3VXR - chains A and D of the 5 polymer chains in the assembly; structure by X-ray diffraction, 2.40 A resolution.

# Chain A
Protein: HLA class I histocompatibility antigen, A-24 alpha chain
Source organism: Homo sapiens
UniProt: P05534 (1A24_HUMAN); residues 1-274 here correspond to UniProt positions 25-298 (UniProt number = residue number + 24)
Sequence (275 residues; numbered 0 to 274; the number before each row is that of its first residue; numbering starts at 0):
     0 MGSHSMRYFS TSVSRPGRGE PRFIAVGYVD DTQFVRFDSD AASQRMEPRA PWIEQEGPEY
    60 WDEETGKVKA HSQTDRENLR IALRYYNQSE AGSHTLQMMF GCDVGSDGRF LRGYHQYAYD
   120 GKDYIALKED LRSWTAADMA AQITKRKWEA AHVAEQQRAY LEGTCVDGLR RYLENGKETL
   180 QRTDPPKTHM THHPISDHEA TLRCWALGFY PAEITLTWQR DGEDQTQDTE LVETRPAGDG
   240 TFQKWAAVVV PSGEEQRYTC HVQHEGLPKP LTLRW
Disordered / not traced: 0
Construct notes: expression tag (0)
Disulfide bonds: Cys101-Cys164, Cys203-Cys259

# Chain D
Protein: H27-14 TCR alpha chain
Source organism: Homo sapiens
Sequence (207 residues; each row starts with the number of its first residue; numbering starts at 0):
     0 MKQEVTQIPA ALSVPEGENL VLNCSFTDSA IYNLQWFRQD PGKGLTSLLL IQSSQREQTS
    60 GRLNASLDKS SGRSTLYIAA SQPGDSATYL CAVRMDSSYK LIFGSGTRLL VRPDIQNPDP
   120 AVYQLRDSKS SDKSVCLFTD FDSQTNVSQS KDSDVYITDK CVLDMRSMDF KSNSAVAWSN
   180 KSDFACANAF NNSIIPEDTF FPSPESS
Disordered / not traced: 0, 195-206
Disulfide bonds: Cys23-Cys90, Cys135-Cys185
Reported in the primary citation:
  - conformationally variable residues (side-chain flip): Arg93, Tyr98

# How chain A and chain D interact
Contacting residue pairs (7):
  Glu62(A) - Ser96(D)
  Lys66(A) - Asp95(D)
  Lys66(A) - Ser96(D)
  Ala69(A) - Tyr98(D)  hydrophobic
  Gln155(A) - Tyr31(D)  hydrogen bond
  Gln155(A) - Gln51(D)
  Thr163(A) - Asp95(D)  hydrogen bond
Other interface residues (no listed pair), chain A (8 interface residues in all): Gly65, Glu154, Ala158
Other interface residues (no listed pair), chain D (6 interface residues in all): Ser53

# In short
Chain A and chain D form an interface of 8 and 6 residues respectively; the contacts include 2 hydrogen bonds.
Among the polar pairs are Gln155(A)-Tyr31(D) and Thr163(A)-Asp95(D). The paper reports conformational
variability at Arg93(D) and Tyr98(D).
Here chain A is HLA class I histocompatibility antigen, A-24 alpha chain and chain D is H27-14 TCR alpha
chain, both from Homo sapiens. Entry 3VXR (The complex between H27-14 TCR and HLA-A24 bound to HIV-1
Nef134-10(wt) peptide) was determined by X-ray diffraction (same publication as 3VXM, 3VXN, 3VXO, 3VXP, 3VXQ,
3VXS and 3 further entries).
